4Z40 - chains E and F of the 4 polymer chains in the assembly; structure by X-ray diffraction, 2.35 A resolution.

Chain E (and F):
Name: Iron-sulfur cluster-binding oxidoreductase, putative benzoyl-CoA reductase electron transfer protein
Organism: Geobacter metallireducens GS-15
Notes: chain F of this document is another copy of the same molecule, construct and numbering; everything in this record applies to it too
Reference sequence: Q39TV9 (Q39TV9_GEOMG); residue numbers follow UniProt; this construct covers 1-179
Amino-acid sequence (179 residues; row label = number of the first residue in the row):
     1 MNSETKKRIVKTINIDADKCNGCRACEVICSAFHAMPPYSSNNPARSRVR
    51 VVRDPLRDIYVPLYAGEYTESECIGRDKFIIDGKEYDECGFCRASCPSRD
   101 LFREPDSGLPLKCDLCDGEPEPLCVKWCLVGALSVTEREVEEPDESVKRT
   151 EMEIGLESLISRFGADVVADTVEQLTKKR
Unresolved in the structure: 1-5, 145-147, 175-179 (chain F: 1-6, 177-179)
Metal / ion sites: 4Fe-4S cluster Fe site 1: C20, C23, C26, C128; 4Fe-4S cluster Fe site 2: C30, C113, C116, C124; 4Fe-4S cluster Fe site 3: C73, C89, C92, C96
Small-molecule neighbours:
  - 4Fe-4S cluster (SF4), molecule 1: C20, N21, G22, C23, R24, A25, C26, V51, P62, C128, V130, A132, L133
  - 4Fe-4S cluster (SF4), molecule 2: C30, H34, R48, V49, Y64, C113, D114, L115, C116, P122, L123, C124
  - 4Fe-4S cluster (SF4), molecule 3: T69, E72, C73, R76, D77, C89, C92, A94, C96, S98, R99

How chain E and chain F interact:
Residue-residue contacts (123):
  R8(E) - E72(F)  salt bridge
  R8(E) - R76(F)
  V10(E) - R76(F)
  K11(E) - G75(F)
  K11(E) - R76(F)  hydrogen bond (backbone-backbone)
  T12(E) - R76(F)
  T12(E) - K78(F)
  T12(E) - E88(F)  hydrogen bond
  I13(E) - G75(F)
  I13(E) - R76(F)  hydrogen bond (backbone-backbone)
  I13(E) - D77(F)
  I13(E) - K78(F)  hydrogen bond (backbone-backbone)
  N14(E) - K78(F)
  I15(E) - K78(F)  hydrogen bond (backbone-backbone)
  I15(E) - F79(F)
  I15(E) - I80(F)  hydrogen bond (backbone-backbone)
  D16(E) - I80(F)
  A17(E) - I80(F)  hydrogen bond (backbone-backbone)
  A17(E) - I81(F)  hydrophobic
  D18(E) - I80(F)
  D18(E) - I81(F)
  D18(E) - D82(F)  hydrogen bond (side chain-backbone)
  D18(E) - G83(F)  hydrogen bond (side chain-backbone)
  P62(E) - F79(F)
  G66(E) - C73(F)
  E67(E) - T69(F)
  E67(E) - S71(F)
  E67(E) - E72(F)
  E67(E) - C73(F)
  T69(E) - E67(F)
  E70(E) - S146(F)
  E70(E) - V147(F)  hydrogen bond (backbone-backbone)
  E70(E) - R149(F)  salt bridge
  S71(E) - E67(F)  hydrogen bond
  S71(E) - S146(F)
  S71(E) - V147(F)
  E72(E) - R8(F)  salt bridge
  E72(E) - E67(F)
  E72(E) - S146(F)  hydrogen bond (backbone-side chain)
  C73(E) - G66(F)
  C73(E) - E67(F)
  C73(E) - R93(F)
  I74(E) - C113(F)
  I74(E) - D114(F)
  G75(E) - K11(F)
  G75(E) - R93(F)  hydrogen bond (backbone-side chain)
  R76(E) - R8(F)
  R76(E) - V10(F)
  R76(E) - K11(F)  hydrogen bond (backbone-backbone)
  R76(E) - T12(F)
  R76(E) - I13(F)  hydrogen bond (backbone-backbone)
  R76(E) - R93(F)
  R76(E) - R138(F)
  D77(E) - I13(F)
  D77(E) - R93(F)
  K78(E) - T12(F)
  K78(E) - I13(F)  hydrogen bond (backbone-backbone)
  K78(E) - N14(F)
  K78(E) - I15(F)  hydrogen bond (backbone-backbone)
  F79(E) - I15(F)
  F79(E) - V61(F)  hydrophobic
  F79(E) - P62(F)
  I80(E) - I15(F)  hydrogen bond (backbone-backbone)
  I80(E) - D16(F)
  I80(E) - A17(F)  hydrogen bond (backbone-backbone)
  I80(E) - D18(F)
  I81(E) - D18(F)
  I81(E) - Y86(F)
  I81(E) - F91(F)  hydrophobic
  D82(E) - D18(F)  hydrogen bond (backbone-side chain)
  D82(E) - K84(F)  salt bridge
  D82(E) - Y86(F)
  G83(E) - D18(F)  hydrogen bond (backbone-side chain)
  K84(E) - D82(F)  salt bridge
  Y86(E) - I81(F)
  E88(E) - T12(F)  hydrogen bond
  E88(E) - R138(F)  salt bridge
  F91(E) - I81(F)  hydrophobic
  F91(E) - F91(F)  hydrophobic
  R93(E) - C73(F)
  R93(E) - G75(F)  hydrogen bond (side chain-backbone)
  R93(E) - D77(F)  salt bridge
  P97(E) - E145(F)
  K112(E) - E72(F)  hydrogen bond (side chain-backbone)
  K112(E) - I74(F)
  C113(E) - I74(F)
  D114(E) - I74(F)
  L115(E) - I74(F)
  R138(E) - R76(F)
  R138(E) - E88(F)  salt bridge
  K148(E) - F163(F)
  R149(E) - V167(F)
  R149(E) - T171(F)
  E151(E) - D106(F)
  E151(E) - S107(F)
  E151(E) - R162(F)  salt bridge
  M152(E) - L159(F)  hydrophobic
  M152(E) - F163(F)  hydrophobic
  M152(E) - V167(F)  hydrophobic
  M152(E) - T171(F)
  I154(E) - D106(F)
  I154(E) - S107(F)
  G155(E) - S107(F)
  G155(E) - L109(F)
  L156(E) - L156(F)  hydrophobic
  L156(E) - L159(F)  hydrophobic
  L156(E) - V168(F)  hydrophobic
  L156(E) - T171(F)
  L156(E) - V172(F)  hydrophobic
  S158(E) - M36(F)
  L159(E) - L156(F)  hydrophobic
  S161(E) - M36(F)
  R162(E) - H34(F)  hydrogen bond (side chain-backbone)
  R162(E) - M36(F)
  F163(E) - E151(F)
  F163(E) - M152(F)  hydrophobic
  A165(E) - T176(F)
  V168(E) - L156(F)  hydrophobic
  A169(E) - V172(F)  hydrophobic
  T171(E) - M152(F)
  V172(E) - L156(F)  hydrophobic
  V172(E) - A169(F)  hydrophobic
  V172(E) - V172(F)  hydrophobic
Interface residues without a listed pair, chain E (62 interface residues in all): V61, L63, E153, E157, I160, V167
Interface residues without a listed pair, chain F (63 interface residues in all): R48, K112, L115, D144, G155, L175

Overview:
62 residues of chain E and 63 residues of chain F are in contact, with 25 hydrogen bonds and 9 salt bridges.
Polar contacts include R8(E)-E72(F), E70(E)-R149(F) and D82(E)-K84(F). Ligands of chain E: 3 copies of 4Fe-4S
cluster.
Chain E and chain F are both Iron-sulfur cluster-binding oxidoreductase, putative benzoyl-CoA reductase
electron transfer protein (Geobacter metallireducens GS-15); the structure, Active site complex BamBC of
Benzoyl Coenzyme A reductase as isolated, was determined by X-ray diffraction (same publication as 4Z3Y, 4Z3W,
4Z3X and 4Z3Z).
